Entry 9D7P (electron microscopy, 3.37 A resolution); this record covers chains G and H of the 10 polymer chains in the assembly.

== Chain G ==
Name: CH103 Fab light chain
Organism: Homo sapiens
Notes: antibody fragment or engineered binder
Sequence (278 residues; numbered -18 to 261 plus 2 insertion-coded residues; 4 numbers in that range are skipped by the numbering (no residue carries them; nothing is unmodelled there); the number before each row is that of its first residue; numbers below 1 keep their minus sign (Met-18 is residue -18)):
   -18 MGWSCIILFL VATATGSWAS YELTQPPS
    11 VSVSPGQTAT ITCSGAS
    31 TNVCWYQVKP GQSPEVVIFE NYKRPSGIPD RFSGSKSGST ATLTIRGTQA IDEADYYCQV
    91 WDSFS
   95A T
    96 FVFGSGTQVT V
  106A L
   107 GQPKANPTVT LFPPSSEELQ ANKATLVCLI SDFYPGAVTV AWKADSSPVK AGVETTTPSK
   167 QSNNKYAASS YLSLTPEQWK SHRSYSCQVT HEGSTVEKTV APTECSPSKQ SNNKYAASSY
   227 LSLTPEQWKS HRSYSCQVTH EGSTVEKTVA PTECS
Disordered / not traced: -18 to 1, 122-131, 149-157, 180-192, 203-261
Disulfide bonds: Cys134-Cys193

== Chain H ==
Name: CH103 Fab heavy chain
Organism: Homo sapiens
Notes: antibody fragment or engineered binder
Sequence (245 residues; numbered -18 to 218 plus 8 insertion-coded residues; the number before each row is that of its first residue; a row labelled like 82A-82C holds insertion residues (82A, then the next letters in order); numbers below 1 keep their minus sign (Met-18 is residue -18)):
   -18 MGWSCIILFL VATATGVHSQ VQLQESGPGV VKSSETLSLT CTVSGGSMGG TYWSWLRLSP
    42 GKGLEWIGYI FHTGETNYSP SLKGRVSISV DTSEDQFSLR L
82A-82C RSV
    83 TAADTAVYFC ASLPRGQL
100A-100E VNAYF
   101 RNWGRGSLVS VTAASTKGPS VFPLAPSSKS TSGGTAALGC LVKDYFPEPV TVSWNSGALT
   161 SGVHTFPAVL QSSGLYSLSS VVTVPSSSLG TQTYICNVNH KPSNTKVDKK VEPKSCDK
Disordered / not traced: -18 to 0, 125-138, 155-164, 183-195, 206-218

== Interface between chain G and chain H ==
Residue-residue contacts - 46 pairs, chain G then chain H:
  Thr31(G) with Val100A(H)
  Asn32(G) with Asn100B(H), hydrogen bond
  Cys34(G) with Tyr100D(H), hydrophobic
  Tyr36(G) with Tyr100D(H); Phe100E(H), hydrogen bond (side chain-backbone)
  Val38(G) with Leu39(H), hydrophobic
  Ser43(G) with Gly104(H)
  Pro44(G) with Phe91(H); Trp103(H)
  Val46(G) with Tyr100D(H), hydrophobic
  Phe49(G) with Tyr100D(H), hydrophobic
  Glu50(G) with Asn100B(H)
  Tyr87(G) with Leu39(H); Leu45(H)
  Gln89(G) with Ala100C(H), hydrogen bond (side chain-backbone); Tyr100D(H); Phe100E(H)
  Trp91(G) with Leu100(H)
  Phe94(G) with Pro61(H), hydrophobic
  Ser95(G) with Pro61(H)
  Thr95A(G) with Trp47(H); Asn58(H), hydrogen bond; Leu100(H)
  Phe96(G) with Leu95(H), hydrophobic; Ala100C(H); Phe100E(H), hydrophobic
  Phe98(G) with Leu37(H), hydrophobic; Leu45(H), hydrophobic; Phe100E(H), hydrophobic
  Phe118(G) with Leu124(H), hydrophobic; Val181(H), hydrophobic
  Ser121(G) with Pro123(H), hydrogen bond (side chain-backbone)
  Val133(G) with Ser179(H)
  Leu135(G) with Phe166(H), hydrophobic; Ser179(H); Val181(H), hydrophobic
  Glu160(G) with Val169(H); Leu170(H); Gln171(H); Ser172(H), hydrogen bond (side chain-backbone)
  Thr162(G) with Val169(H)
  Ser175(G) with Phe166(H)
  Tyr177(G) with Leu141(H), hydrophobic; Val169(H), hydrophobic; Leu178(H); Ser179(H), hydrogen bond
Interface residues without a listed pair, chain G (31 interface residues in all): Gln42, Ile136, Ser137, Ala173, Ala174
Interface residues without a listed pair, chain H (32 interface residues in all): Gly44, Tyr50, Gly139, Ala168, Ser177

== Overview ==
The interface between chain G and chain H involves 31 residues on one side and 32 on the other; the contacts
include 7 hydrogen bonds. Among the polar pairs are Asn32(G)-Asn100B(H), Tyr36(G)-Phe100E(H) and
Gln89(G)-Ala100C(H).
Here chain G is CH103 Fab light chain and chain H is CH103 Fab heavy chain, both from Homo sapiens. Entry 9D7P
(Cryo-EM structure of BG505 DS-SOSIP.664 with 2 CH103 Fabs bound) was determined by electron microscopy
together with 9D7G, 9D7H, 9D7I and 9D7O from the same study.
